1FYX - chain A; structure by X-ray diffraction, 2.80 A resolution.

Chain A:
Molecule: Toll-like receptor 2
Source organism: Homo sapiens
Notes: fragment: tir domain
UniProt: O60603 (TLR2_HUMAN); numbering as in UniProt (aligned over 636-784)
Sequence (149 residues; row label = number of the first residue in the row):
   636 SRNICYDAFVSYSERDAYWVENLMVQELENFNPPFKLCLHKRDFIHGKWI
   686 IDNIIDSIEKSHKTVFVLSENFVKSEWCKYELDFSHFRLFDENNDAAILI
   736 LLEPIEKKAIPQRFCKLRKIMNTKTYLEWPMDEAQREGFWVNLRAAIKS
Modified positions: Cys640, Cys673, Cys713, Cys750 (s-(dimethylarsenic)cysteine; CAS)
Construct notes: modified residue (640, 673, 681, 713, 750); engineered mutation Asp726 (Glu in O60603)
Curated features (UniProtKB/Swiss-Prot):
  - motif: Tyr761 to Leu778 (ATG16L1-binding motif)
  - cross-link: Lys754 (Glycyl lysine isopeptide (Lys-Gly) (interchain with G-Cter in ubiquitin))
  - natural variant: Arg753 (R753Q: Reduces TLR2-mediated NF-kappa-B activation)
  - mutagenesis: Lys709 (K709R: Reduced protein stability), Lys714 (K714R: Reduced protein stability), Lys742 to Lys743 (Reduced protein stability), Lys751 (K751R: Reduced protein stability), Lys754 (K754R: Loss of PPP1R11-mediated ubiquitination and degradation)

Overview:
Curated annotation (UniProt) lists 6 mutagenesis sites.
Chain A is Toll-like receptor 2 (Homo sapiens); the structure, Crystal structure of P681H mutant of tir domain
of human TLR2, was determined by X-ray diffraction together with 1FYV and 1FYW from the same study.
